PDB entry 4CV0 | X-ray diffraction, 2.20 A resolution | chains B and D of the 4 polymer chains in the assembly

Chain B (and D):
Protein: Enoyl-[acyl-carrier-protein] reductase [NADPH]
Organism: Staphylococcus aureus
Notes: EC 1.3.1.10; chain D of this document is another copy of the same molecule, construct and numbering; everything in this record applies to it too
Reference sequence: Q7A6D8 (Q7A6D8_STAAN); residues 1-256 here = UniProt positions 1-256
Amino-acid sequence (282 residues; row label = number of the first residue in the row; numbers below 1 keep their minus sign (Met-25 is residue -25)):
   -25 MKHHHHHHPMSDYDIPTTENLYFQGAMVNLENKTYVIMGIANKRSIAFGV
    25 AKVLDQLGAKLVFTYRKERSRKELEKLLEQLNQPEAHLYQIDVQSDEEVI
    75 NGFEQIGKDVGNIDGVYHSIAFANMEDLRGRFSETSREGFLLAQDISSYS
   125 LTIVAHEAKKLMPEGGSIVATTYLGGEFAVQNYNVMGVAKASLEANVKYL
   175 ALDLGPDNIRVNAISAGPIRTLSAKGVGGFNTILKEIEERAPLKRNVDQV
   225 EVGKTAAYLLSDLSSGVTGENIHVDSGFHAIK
Not modelled in the structure: -25 to 1 (chain D: -25 to 2)
Construct notes: expression tag (-25 to 0); engineered mutation Val2 (Leu in Q7A6D8)
Ligand contacts:
  - NADPH (NDP; NADPH dihydro-nicotinamide-adenine-dinucleotide phosphate): Gly13, Ile14, Ala15, Ser19, Ile20, Arg40, Lys41, Ser44, Ile65, Asp66, Val67, Gln68, Ser93, Ile94, Ala95, Phe96, Ile120, Thr145, Thr146, Tyr147, Tyr157, Lys164, Ala190, Gly191, Pro192, Ile193, Thr195, Leu196, Ser197, Phe204
  - PT6 (1-(3-amino-2-methylbenzyl)-4-[2-(thiophen-2-yl)ethoxy]pyridin-2(1H)-one): Ala95, Phe96, Ala97, Met99, Leu102, Tyr147, Val154, Gln155, Asn156, Tyr157, Met160, Lys164, Pro192, Ser197, Ala198, Val201, Gly202, Gly203, Phe204, Ile207
From the paper describing this entry:
  - binding site for PT6: Tyr157
  - catalytic residues: Tyr157 (citing earlier work)
  - specificity-determining residues: Val201, Ile207 (proposed by the authors, not directly observed)
  - mutagenesis - A95V: increased growth in response to PT166

Chain B / chain D interface:
Pairs across the interface (25):
  Leu148(B) - Lys256(D)
  Phe152(B) - Phe152(D)  hydrophobic
  Phe152(B) - His253(D)
  Phe152(B) - Ala254(D)
  Phe152(B) - Ile255(D)
  Phe152(B) - Lys256(D)
  Ala153(B) - Ala254(D)  hydrogen bond (backbone-backbone)
  Ala153(B) - Ile255(D)
  Ala153(B) - Lys256(D)  hydrogen bond (backbone-backbone)
  Val154(B) - Lys256(D)
  Arg214(B) - Glu210(D)  salt bridge
  Phe252(B) - Lys256(D)  hydrogen bond (backbone-side chain)
  His253(B) - Phe152(D)
  Ala254(B) - Phe152(D)
  Ala254(B) - Ala153(D)  hydrogen bond (backbone-backbone)
  Ile255(B) - Phe152(D)
  Ile255(B) - Ala153(D)
  Ile255(B) - Lys256(D)  hydrogen bond (backbone-side chain)
  Lys256(B) - Leu148(D)
  Lys256(B) - Phe152(D)
  Lys256(B) - Ala153(D)  hydrogen bond (backbone-backbone)
  Lys256(B) - Val154(D)
  Lys256(B) - Phe252(D)  hydrogen bond (side chain-backbone)
  Lys256(B) - Ile255(D)  hydrogen bond (side chain-backbone)
  Lys256(B) - Lys256(D)
Other interface residues (no listed pair), chain B (13 interface residues in all): Gln155, Ile207, Glu210
Other interface residues (no listed pair), chain D (11 interface residues in all): Arg214

Overview:
13 residues of chain B face 11 of chain D across their interface; the contacts include 8 hydrogen bonds and 1
salt bridge. Polar pairs include Arg214(B)-Glu210(D), Phe252(B)-Lys256(D) and Ile255(B)-Lys256(D). Bound to
chain B: NADPH and compound PT6. The paper reports the catalytic residue Tyr157(B); A95V of chain B increases
growth in response to PT166.
Chain B and chain D are both Enoyl-[acyl-carrier-protein] reductase [NADPH] (Staphylococcus aureus); the
structure, Crystal structure of S. aureus FabI in complex with NADPH and CG400549 (small unit cell), was
determined by X-ray diffraction (same publication as 4CUZ, 4CV1, 4CV2, 4CV3 and 4BKU).
